PDB entry 7BVG | electron microscopy, 3.10 A resolution | chains B and P of the 3 polymer chains in the assembly

== Chain B ==
Protein: Integral membrane indolylacetylinositol arabinosyltransferase EmbB
Organism: Mycolicibacterium smegmatis MC2 155
Notes: EC 2.4.2.34
UniProtKB: I7GAQ2 (I7GAQ2_MYCS2); residue numbers follow UniProt; this construct covers 1-1082
Amino-acid sequence (1100 residues; each row starts with the number of its first residue):
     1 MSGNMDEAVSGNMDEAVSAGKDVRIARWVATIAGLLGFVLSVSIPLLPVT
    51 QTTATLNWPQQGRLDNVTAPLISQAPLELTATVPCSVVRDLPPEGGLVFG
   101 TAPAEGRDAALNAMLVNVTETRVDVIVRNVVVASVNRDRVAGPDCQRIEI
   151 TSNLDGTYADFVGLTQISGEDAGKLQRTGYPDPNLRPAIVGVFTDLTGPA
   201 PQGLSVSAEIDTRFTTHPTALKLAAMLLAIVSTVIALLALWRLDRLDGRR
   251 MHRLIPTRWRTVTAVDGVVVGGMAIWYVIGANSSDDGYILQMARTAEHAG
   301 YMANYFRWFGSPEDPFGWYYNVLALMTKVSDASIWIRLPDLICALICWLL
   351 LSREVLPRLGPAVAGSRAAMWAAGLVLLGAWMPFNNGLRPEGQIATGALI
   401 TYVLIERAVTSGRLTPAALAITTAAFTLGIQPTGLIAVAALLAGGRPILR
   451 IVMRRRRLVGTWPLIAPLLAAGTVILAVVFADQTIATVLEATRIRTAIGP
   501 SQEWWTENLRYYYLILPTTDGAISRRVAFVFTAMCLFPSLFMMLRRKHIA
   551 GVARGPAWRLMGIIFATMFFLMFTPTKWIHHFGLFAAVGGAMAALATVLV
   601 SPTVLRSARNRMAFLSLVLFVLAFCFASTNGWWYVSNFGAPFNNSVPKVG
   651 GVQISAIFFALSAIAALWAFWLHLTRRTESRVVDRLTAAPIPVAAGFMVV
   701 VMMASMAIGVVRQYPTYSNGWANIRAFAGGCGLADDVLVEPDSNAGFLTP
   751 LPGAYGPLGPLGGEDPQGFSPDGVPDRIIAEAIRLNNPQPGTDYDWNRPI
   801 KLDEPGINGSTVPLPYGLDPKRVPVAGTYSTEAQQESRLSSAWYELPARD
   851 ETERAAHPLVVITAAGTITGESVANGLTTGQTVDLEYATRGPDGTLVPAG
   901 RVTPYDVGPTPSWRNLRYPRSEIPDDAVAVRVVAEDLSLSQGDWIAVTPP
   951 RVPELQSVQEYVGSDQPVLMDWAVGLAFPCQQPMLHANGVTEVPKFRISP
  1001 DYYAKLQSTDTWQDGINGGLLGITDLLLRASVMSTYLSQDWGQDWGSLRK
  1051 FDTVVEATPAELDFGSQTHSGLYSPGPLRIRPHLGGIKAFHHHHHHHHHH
Unresolved in the structure: 1-19, 1083-1100
Sequence notes: expression tag (1083-1100)
Ion coordination: Ca2+ near Asp936 (its only coordinating residue here)
Residues lining bound ligands:
  - alpha-D-arabinofuranose (BXY): Ser284, Asp285, Tyr288, Ile289, Met292, Asn304, Trp308, Glu313, Tyr320, Arg389, Gln431, Arg495, Trp578, His580, Trp972, Trp1012
  - 4'-phosphopantetheine (PNS): Met251, His252, Arg253, Leu254, Ile255, Pro256, Thr257, Trp259
Reported in the primary citation:
  - binding site for alpha-D-arabinofuranose: Asp285, Tyr288, Asn304, Glu313, Arg495, Trp578, His580, Trp972, Trp1012
  - catalytic residues: Asp285
  - mutagenesis - I289F, M292I, M292V: unchanged catalytic activity

== Chain P ==
Protein: Meromycolate extension acyl carrier protein
Organism: Mycolicibacterium smegmatis MC2 155
UniProtKB: A0R0B3 (ACPM_MYCS2); residue numbers follow UniProt; this construct covers 1-99
Amino-acid sequence (99 residues; each row starts with the number of its first residue):
     1 MAATQEEIIAGLAEIIEEVTGIEPSEVTPEKSFVDDLDIDSLSMVEIAVQ
    51 TEDKYGVKIPDEDLAGLRTVGDVVAYIQKLEEENPEAAAALREKFAADQ
Unresolved in the structure: 1, 95-99
Curated features (UniProtKB/Swiss-Prot):
  - modified residue: Ser41 (O-(pantetheine 4'-phosphoryl)serine)
  - cross-link: Lys79 (Isoglutamyl lysine isopeptide (Lys-Gln) (interchain with Q-Cter in protein Pup))
Reported in the primary citation:
  - post-translational modification sites: Ser41

== Interface between chain B and chain P ==
Residue-residue contacts - 29 pairs, chain B then chain P:
  Asp247(B) - Lys58(P)
  Gly248(B) - Asp61(P)
  Arg249(B) - Val45(P)
  Arg249(B) - Ala48(P)
  Arg249(B) - Lys58(P)
  Arg249(B) - Ile59(P)
  His252(B) - Asp61(P)  salt bridge
  Arg258(B) - Asp40(P)  salt bridge
  Arg258(B) - Leu42(P)
  Arg358(B) - Val19(P)
  Arg358(B) - Glu46(P)  salt bridge
  Gly360(B) - Thr20(P)
  Pro361(B) - Thr20(P)
  Pro361(B) - Ile22(P)  hydrophobic
  Pro361(B) - Asp38(P)
  Arg407(B) - Leu42(P)
  Thr410(B) - Leu42(P)
  Thr410(B) - Val45(P)
  Thr410(B) - Glu46(P)  hydrogen bond
  Thr410(B) - Val49(P)
  Ser411(B) - Val49(P)
  Arg454(B) - Asp53(P)  salt bridge
  His548(B) - Glu23(P)
  Ala550(B) - Gly21(P)
  Ala550(B) - Ile22(P)
  Ala550(B) - Glu23(P)
  Gly551(B) - Gly21(P)
  Ala553(B) - Val19(P)
  Ala553(B) - Thr20(P)
Other interface residues (no listed pair), chain B (22 interface residues in all): Arg250, Pro256, Thr257, Val409, Gly412, Val552
Other interface residues (no listed pair), chain P (20 interface residues in all): Glu17, Ser41, Glu52, Leu64

== In short ==
22 residues of chain B and 20 residues of chain P are in contact; the contacts include 1 hydrogen bond and 4
salt bridges. Polar pairs include His252(B)-Asp61(P), Arg258(B)-Asp40(P) and Arg358(B)-Glu46(P). Bound to
chain B: 4'-phosphopantetheine and alpha-D-arabinofuranose. From the paper: the catalytic residue Asp285(B);
I289F, M292I and M292V of chain B leave catalytic activity unchanged.
Here chain B is Integral membrane indolylacetylinositol arabinosyltransferase EmbB and chain P is Meromycolate
extension acyl carrier protein, both from Mycolicibacterium smegmatis MC2 155. Entry 7BVG (Cryo-EM structure
of Mycobacterium smegmatis arabinosyltransferase EmbA-EmbB-AcpM2 in complex with di-arabinose) was determined
by electron microscopy, deposited together with 7BVC, 7BVE, 7BVF and 7BVH.
